4Y0Q - chain A; structure by X-ray diffraction, 2.00 A resolution.

Chain A:
Protein: Beta-lactoglobulin
From: Bos taurus
UniProt: P02754 (LACB_BOVIN); residues 1-162 here correspond to UniProt positions 17-178 (UniProt number = residue number + 16)
Amino-acid sequence (162 residues; each row starts with the number of its first residue):
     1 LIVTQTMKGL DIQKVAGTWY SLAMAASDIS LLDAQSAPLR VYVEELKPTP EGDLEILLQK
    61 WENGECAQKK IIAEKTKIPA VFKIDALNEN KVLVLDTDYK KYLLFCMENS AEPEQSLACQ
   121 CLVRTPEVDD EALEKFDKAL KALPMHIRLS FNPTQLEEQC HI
Unresolved in the structure: 110-114
Disulfide bonds: Cys66-Cys160, Cys106-Cys119
Small-molecule neighbours: Pramocaine (PX9): Pro38, Leu39, Val41, Val43, Leu46, Leu54, Ile56, Leu58, Lys60, Glu62, Lys69, Ile71, Ile84, Val92, Val94, Leu103, Phe105, Met107, Leu122

Overview:
Ligands of chain A: Pramocaine.
Chain A is Beta-lactoglobulin (Bos taurus); the structure, Bovine beta-lactoglobulin complex with pramocaine
crystallized from sodium citrate (BLG-PRM1), was determined by X-ray diffraction together with 4Y0P, 4Y0R and
4Y0S from the same study.
